PDB entry 8RSZ | X-ray diffraction, 2.20 A resolution | chains A and E

== Chain A ==
Molecule: Tryptophan synthase alpha chain
Source organism: Salmonella enterica subsp. enterica serovar Typhimurium
Notes: EC 4.2.1.20
UniProtKB: P00929 (TRPA_SALTY); residues 1-268 here = UniProt positions 1-268
Chain sequence (268 residues; numbered 1 to 268; the number before each row is that of its first residue):
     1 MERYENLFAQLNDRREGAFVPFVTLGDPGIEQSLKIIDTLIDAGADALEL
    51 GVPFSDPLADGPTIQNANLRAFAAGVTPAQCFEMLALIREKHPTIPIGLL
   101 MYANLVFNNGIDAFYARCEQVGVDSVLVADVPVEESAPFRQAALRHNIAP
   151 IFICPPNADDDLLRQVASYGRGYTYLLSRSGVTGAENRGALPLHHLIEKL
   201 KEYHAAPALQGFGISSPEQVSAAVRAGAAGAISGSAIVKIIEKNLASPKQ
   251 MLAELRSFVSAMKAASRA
Disordered / not traced: 179-190
Curated features (UniProtKB/Swiss-Prot):
  - active site (Proton acceptor): E49, D60

== Chain E ==
Molecule: Tryptophan synthase beta chain
Source organism: Salmonella enterica subsp. enterica serovar Typhimurium
Notes: EC 4.2.1.20
UniProtKB: P0A2K1 (TRPB_SALTY); residue numbers follow UniProt; this construct covers 2-395
Chain sequence (394 residues; row label = number of the first residue in the row):
     2 TTLLNPYFGEFGGMYVPQILMPALNQLEEAFVSAQKDPEFQAQFADLLKN
    52 YAGRPTALTKCQNITAGTRTTLYLKREDLLHGGAHKTNQVLGQALLAKRM
   102 GKSEIIAETGAGQHGVASALASALLGLKCRIYMGAKDVERQSPNVFRMRL
   152 MGAEVIPVHSGSATLKDACNEALRDWSGSYETAHYMLGTAAGPHPYPTIV
   202 REFQRMIGEETKAQILDKEGRLPDAVIACVGGGSNAIGMFADFINDTSVG
   252 LIGVEPGGHGIETGEHGAPLKHGRVGIYFGMKAPMMQTADGQIEESYSIS
   302 AGLDFPSVGPQHAYLNSIGRADYVSITDDEALEAFKTLCRHEGIIPALES
   352 SHALAHALKMMREQPEKEQLLVVNLSGRGDKDIFTVHDILKARG
Modified / non-standard residues: K87 ((2S)-2-amino-6-[[3-hydroxy-2-methyl-5-(phosphonooxymethyl)pyridin-4-yl]methylideneamino]hexanoic acid; LLP)
Bound ions: Cs+: G232, G268, F306, S308
Curated features (UniProtKB/Swiss-Prot):
  - modified residue: K87 (N6-(pyridoxal phosphate)lysine)

== How chain A and chain E interact ==
Contacting residue pairs (54; chain A residue first):
  P53(A) - Q293(E)  hydrogen bond (backbone-side chain)
  F54(A) - G292(E)
  F54(A) - Q293(E)
  F54(A) - I294(E)  hydrophobic
  S55(A) - Q293(E)  hydrogen bond (backbone-side chain)
  S55(A) - I294(E)  hydrogen bond (side chain-backbone)
  D56(A) - K167(E)  salt bridge
  D56(A) - D168(E)
  D56(A) - N171(E)  hydrogen bond
  D56(A) - Y279(E)
  D56(A) - I294(E)
  L58(A) - P18(E)
  L58(A) - N171(E)
  A59(A) - P18(E)  hydrophobic
  Q65(A) - S161(E)
  L69(A) - G162(E)
  F72(A) - Q293(E)
  T77(A) - D291(E)
  P78(A) - D291(E)
  A103(A) - I278(E)  hydrophobic
  N104(A) - G277(E)
  N104(A) - I278(E)  hydrogen bond (side chain-backbone)
  N104(A) - Q288(E)  hydrogen bond
  N104(A) - G292(E)  hydrogen bond (side chain-backbone)
  L105(A) - D291(E)
  F107(A) - V276(E)
  F107(A) - G277(E)
  F107(A) - K283(E)
  N108(A) - R275(E)  hydrogen bond
  N108(A) - Q288(E)
  N108(A) - A290(E)  hydrogen bond (side chain-backbone)
  N108(A) - D291(E)
  N108(A) - G292(E)
  A129(A) - P18(E)
  D130(A) - Y16(E)
  D130(A) - V17(E)  hydrogen bond (backbone-backbone)
  D130(A) - P18(E)
  P132(A) - M15(E)
  P132(A) - V17(E)
  P132(A) - Q19(E)
  P132(A) - M22(E)  hydrophobic
  V133(A) - Q19(E)  hydrogen bond (backbone-side chain)
  E134(A) - T2(E)
  E134(A) - Q19(E)  hydrogen bond
  E134(A) - M22(E)
  E135(A) - Y8(E)  hydrogen bond
  E135(A) - G14(E)
  E135(A) - M15(E)  hydrogen bond (side chain-backbone)
  E135(A) - Y16(E)
  P155(A) - Q19(E)
  N157(A) - I20(E)  hydrogen bond (side chain-backbone)
  N157(A) - P23(E)
  N157(A) - Y181(E)  hydrogen bond
  L162(A) - Q19(E)
Also at the interface, not in a pair above, chain A (30 interface residues in all): D60, G61, V131, F139, I153
Also at the interface, not in a pair above, chain E (34 interface residues in all): E172, L174, R175, F280, T289

== Overview ==
The interface between chain A and chain E involves 30 residues on one side and 34 on the other, with 16
hydrogen bonds and 1 salt bridge. Polar pairs include D56(A)-K167(E), P53(A)-Q293(E) and S55(A)-Q293(E).
UniProt lists active-site residues E49(A) and D60(A) on chain A.
Here chain A is Tryptophan synthase alpha chain and chain E is Tryptophan synthase beta chain, both from
Salmonella enterica subsp. enterica serovar Typhimurium. Entry 8RSZ (TRYPTOPHAN SYNTHASE measured via serial
crystallography from a kapton HARE-chip (125 micron)) was determined by X-ray diffraction.
